9B7K - chains C and H of the 8 polymer chains in the assembly; structure by electron microscopy, 2.75 A resolution.

# Chain C
Name: Capsid protein VP1
From: Adeno-associated virus
UniProtKB: Q6JC22 (Q6JC22_9VIRU); residues 203-736 here = UniProt positions 203-736
Chain sequence (534 residues; numbered 203 to 736; the number before each row is that of its first residue):
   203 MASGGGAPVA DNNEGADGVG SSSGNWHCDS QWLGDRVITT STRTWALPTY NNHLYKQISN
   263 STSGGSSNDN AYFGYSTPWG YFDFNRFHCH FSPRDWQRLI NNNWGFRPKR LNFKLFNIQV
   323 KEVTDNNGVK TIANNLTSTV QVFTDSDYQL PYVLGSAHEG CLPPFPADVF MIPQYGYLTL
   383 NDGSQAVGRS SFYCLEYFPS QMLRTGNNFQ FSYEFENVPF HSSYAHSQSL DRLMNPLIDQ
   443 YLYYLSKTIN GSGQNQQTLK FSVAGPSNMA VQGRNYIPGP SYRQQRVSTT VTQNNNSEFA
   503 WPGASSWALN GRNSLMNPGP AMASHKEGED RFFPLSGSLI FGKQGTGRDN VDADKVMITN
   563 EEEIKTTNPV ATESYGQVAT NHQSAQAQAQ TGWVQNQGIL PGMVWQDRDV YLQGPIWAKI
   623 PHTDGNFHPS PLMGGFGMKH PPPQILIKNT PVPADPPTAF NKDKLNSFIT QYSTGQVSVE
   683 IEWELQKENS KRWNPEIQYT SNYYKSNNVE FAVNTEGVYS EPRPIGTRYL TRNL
Unresolved in the structure: 203-218, 656-666
What the authors report for this chain:
  - conformationally variable residues (side-chain flip): Asn704 to Lys707
  - mutagenesis - Q588R: abolished binding to Fab1-1

# Chain H
Name: Fab2-1 heavy chain
From: Homo sapiens
Chain sequence (131 residues; each row starts with the number of its first residue):
    19 SEVQLLESGG GLVQPGKSLR LSCAASGFSF SNYAMSWVRQ APGKGLEWVS GISGSGGSTN
    79 YAESVRGRFT ISRDNSKNTL YLEMNSLRVE DTAVYYCAKG MSYYDRSGYF WAKYHYGMDV
   139 WGQGITVTVS S
Disulfide bonds: Cys41-Cys115

# How chain C and chain H interact
Pairs across the interface (34):
  Thr491(C) with Phe128(H); Trp129(H)
  Ser526(C) with Tyr127(H)
  His527(C) with Tyr127(H)
  Glu529(C) with Arg124(H), salt bridge
  Gly530(C) with Gly75(H)
  Asp532(C) with Ser71(H), hydrogen bond; Ser73(H), hydrogen bond; Gly75(H); Ser76(H), hydrogen bond; Tyr127(H); Phe128(H), hydrogen bond (backbone-backbone)
  Arg533(C) with Ser76(H)
  Phe534(C) with Tyr127(H)
  Phe535(C) with Tyr127(H), hydrophobic
  Ser540(C) with Tyr127(H)
  Ala555(C) with Trp129(H), hydrophobic; Tyr132(H)
  Asp556(C) with Tyr132(H), hydrogen bond (backbone-side chain)
  Ile560(C) with Ser125(H); Tyr127(H); Trp129(H), hydrophobic
  Thr561(C) with Ser125(H); Tyr127(H), hydrogen bond (backbone-side chain)
  Asn562(C) with Arg124(H), hydrogen bond (side chain-backbone); Ser125(H), hydrogen bond (backbone-backbone); Gly126(H), hydrogen bond (side chain-backbone); Tyr127(H)
  Glu564(C) with Arg124(H), salt bridge
  Ile699(C) with Arg124(H)
  Asn704(C) with Tyr121(H), hydrogen bond
  Tyr706(C) with Tyr51(H); Tyr121(H)
  Arg725(C) with Asp123(H), salt bridge
Also at the interface, not in a pair above, chain C (25 interface residues in all): Thr492, Val493, Pro536, Asp554, Pro726
Also at the interface, not in a pair above, chain H (18 interface residues in all): Gly74, Tyr122, Ala130, Lys131
From the paper, about this interface:
  - epitope / paratope residues, chain C: Thr492(C), Asp532(C), Tyr706(C)

# Overview
The interface between chain C and chain H involves 25 residues on one side and 18 on the other; the contacts
include 10 hydrogen bonds and 3 salt bridges. Among the polar pairs are Glu529(C)-Arg124(H),
Glu564(C)-Arg124(H) and Arg725(C)-Asp123(H). From the paper: Q588R of chain C abolishes binding to Fab1-1;
epitope/paratope residues Thr492(C), Asp532(C) and Tyr706(C).
Chain C is Capsid protein VP1 (Adeno-associated virus) and chain H is Fab2-1 heavy chain (Homo sapiens); the
structure, Fab2-1 in complex with the capsid of Adeno-associated virus type 9, was determined by electron
microscopy (same publication as 9B6N, 9B6O, 9B6Q, 9B6R, 9B6S, 9B6T and 9 further entries).
